8W00 - chain A; structure by X-ray diffraction, 1.23 A resolution.

# Chain A
Name: Retinol-binding protein 2
Source organism: Homo sapiens
UniProtKB: P50120 (RET2_HUMAN); residues 1-133 here correspond to UniProt positions 2-134 (UniProt number = residue number + 1)
Chain sequence (133 residues; numbered 1 to 133; the number before each row is that of its first residue):
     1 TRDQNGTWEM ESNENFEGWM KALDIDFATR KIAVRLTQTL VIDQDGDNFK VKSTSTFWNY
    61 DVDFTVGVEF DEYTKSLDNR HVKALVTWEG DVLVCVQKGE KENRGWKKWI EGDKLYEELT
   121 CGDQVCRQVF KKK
Differences from the reference sequence: engineered mutation Trp19 (Tyr20 in P50120), Leu40 (Lys41 in P50120), Val51 (Thr52 in P50120), Ser53 (Thr54 in P50120), Trp58 (Arg59 in P50120), Lys108 (Gln109 in P50120), Glu117 (Leu118 in P50120)
Covalent attachments: (2E)-3-{5-[4-(dimethylamino)phenyl]thiophen-2-yl}but-2-enal (A1AEQ) linked to Lys108
Small-molecule neighbours: A1AEQ ((2E)-3-{5-[4-(dimethylamino)phenyl]thiophen-2-yl}but-2-enal): Phe16, Trp19, Gln38, Leu40, Val51, Ser53, Trp58, Tyr60, Val62, Ser76, Leu77, Trp106, Glu117, Leu119

# In short
Covalently linked compound A1AEQ: at Lys108.
Chain A is Retinol-binding protein 2 (Homo sapiens); the structure, Q108K:K40L:T51V:T53S:Y19W:R58W:L117E
mutant of hCRBPII bound to synthetic fluorophore TD-1V, was determined by X-ray diffraction, deposited
together with 8VZX, 8VZY, 8VZZ and 8W02.
